Entry 8T3V (electron microscopy, 3.39 A resolution); this record covers chains B and G of the 5 polymer chains in the assembly.

== Chain B ==
Name: Guanine nucleotide-binding protein G(I)/G(S)/G(T) subunit beta-1
Source organism: Homo sapiens
Reference sequence: P62873 (GBB1_HUMAN); residue numbers follow UniProt; this construct covers 2-340
Chain sequence (342 residues; row label = number of the first residue in the row):
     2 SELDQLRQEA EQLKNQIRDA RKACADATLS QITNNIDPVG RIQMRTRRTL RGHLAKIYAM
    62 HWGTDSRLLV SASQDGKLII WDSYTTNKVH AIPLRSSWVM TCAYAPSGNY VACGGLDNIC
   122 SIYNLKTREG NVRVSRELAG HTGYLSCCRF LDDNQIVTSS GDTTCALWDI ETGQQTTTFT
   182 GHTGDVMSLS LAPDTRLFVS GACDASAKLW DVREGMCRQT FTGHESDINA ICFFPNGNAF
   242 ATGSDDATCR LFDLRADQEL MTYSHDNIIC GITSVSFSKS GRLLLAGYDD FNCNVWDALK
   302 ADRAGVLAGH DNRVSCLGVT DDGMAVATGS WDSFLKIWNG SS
Differences from the reference sequence: expression tag (341-343)
Curated features (UniProtKB/Swiss-Prot):
  - modified residue: Ser2 (N-acetylserine), His266 (Phosphohistidine)

== Chain G ==
Name: Guanine nucleotide-binding protein G(I)/G(S)/G(O) subunit gamma-2
Source organism: Homo sapiens
Reference sequence: P59768 (GBG2_HUMAN); numbering as in UniProt (aligned over 6-62)
Chain sequence (57 residues; each row starts with the number of its first residue):
     6 TASIAQARKL VEQLKMEANI DRIKVSKAAA DLMAYCEAHA KEDPLLTPVP ASENPFR

== How chain B and chain G interact ==
Contacting residue pairs (43):
  Leu7(B) with Ser8(G)
  Leu14(B) with Leu19(G), hydrophobic
  Ile18(B) with Leu19(G), hydrophobic
  Asp27(B) with Lys29(G); Val30(G)
  Ile33(B) with Val30(G), hydrophobic; Ala34(G), hydrophobic
  Thr34(B) with Met38(G)
  Val40(B) with Leu51(G), hydrophobic
  Ile43(B) with Leu50(G)
  Met45(B) with Leu50(G), hydrophobic
  Arg48(B) with Asn59(G); Arg62(G)
  Arg49(B) with Phe61(G), hydrogen bond (side chain-backbone)
  Tyr85(B) with Pro60(G); Phe61(G), hydrophobic
  Glu215(B) with Gln18(G), hydrogen bond; Met21(G)
  Met217(B) with Lys14(G)
  Cys218(B) with Gln18(G), hydrogen bond (backbone-side chain)
  Arg219(B) with Gln18(G); Glu22(G)
  Arg256(B) with Arg27(G); Ile28(G)
  Asp258(B) with Glu22(G)
  Ser279(B) with Asp48(G), hydrogen bond; Leu50(G)
  Ser281(B) with Tyr40(G); Cys41(G); Asp48(G), hydrogen bond
  Leu300(B) with Met38(G), hydrophobic
  Asp323(B) with Pro49(G)
  Gly324(B) with Pro49(G); Leu50(G)
  Met325(B) with Pro49(G), hydrophobic; Pro60(G)
  Ala326(B) with Phe61(G), hydrophobic
  Ile338(B) with Phe61(G), hydrophobic
  Asn340(B) with Asn59(G), hydrogen bond; Phe61(G)
  Gly341(B) with Leu50(G); Pro53(G)
  Ser342(B) with Pro53(G)
Other interface residues (no listed pair), chain B (38 interface residues in all): Cys25, Leu30, Ser84, Gln220, Pro236, Asn237, Lys280, Val327, Ser343
Other interface residues (no listed pair), chain G (28 interface residues in all): Val16, Ala33, Asp36, Leu37, His44

== In short ==
The interface between chain B and chain G involves 38 residues on one side and 28 on the other; the contacts
include 6 hydrogen bonds. Polar contacts include Arg49(B)-Phe61(G), Glu215(B)-Gln18(G) and Cys218(B)-Gln18(G).
Here chain B is Guanine nucleotide-binding protein G(I)/G(S)/G(T) subunit beta-1 and chain G is Guanine
nucleotide-binding protein G(I)/G(S)/G(O) subunit gamma-2, both from Homo sapiens. Entry 8T3V (Cryo-EM
structure of the DHA bound FFA1-Gq complex) was determined by electron microscopy, deposited together with
8T3Q, 8T3S and 8T3O.
